Entry 4BER (X-ray diffraction, 2.60 A resolution); this record covers chain A.

== Chain A ==
Protein: Phosphocholine transferase ankx
Organism: Legionella pneumophila
Notes: EC 2.7.1.-; fragment: fic and ankyrin repeats domains, residues 2-484
UniProt: Q5ZXN6 (ANKX_LEGPH); numbering as in UniProt (aligned over 2-484)
Chain sequence (484 residues; row label = number of the first residue in the row):
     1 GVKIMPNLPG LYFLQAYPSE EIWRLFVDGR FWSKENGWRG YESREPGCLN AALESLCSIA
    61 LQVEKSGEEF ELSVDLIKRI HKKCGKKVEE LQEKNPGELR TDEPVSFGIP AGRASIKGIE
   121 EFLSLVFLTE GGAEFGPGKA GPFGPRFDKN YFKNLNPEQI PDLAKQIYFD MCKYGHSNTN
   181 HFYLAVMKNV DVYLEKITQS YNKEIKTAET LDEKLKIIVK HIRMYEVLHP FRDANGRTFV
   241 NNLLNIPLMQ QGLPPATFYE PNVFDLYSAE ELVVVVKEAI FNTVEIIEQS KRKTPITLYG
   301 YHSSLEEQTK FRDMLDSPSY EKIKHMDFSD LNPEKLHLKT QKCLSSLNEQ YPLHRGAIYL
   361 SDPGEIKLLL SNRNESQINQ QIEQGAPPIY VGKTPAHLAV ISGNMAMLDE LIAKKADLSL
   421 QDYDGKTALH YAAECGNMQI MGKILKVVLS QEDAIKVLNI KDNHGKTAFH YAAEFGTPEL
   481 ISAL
Disordered / not traced: 329-330, 478-484
Construct notes: expression tag (1); engineered mutation Pro247 (Leu in Q5ZXN6)
UniProt features mapped onto this chain:
  - mutagenesis: His229 (H229A: Abolishes phosphocholine transferase activity)
Small-molecule neighbours: cytidine-5'-monophosphate (C5P): Asp28, Arg30, Phe31, Tyr41, Arg44, Glu45, Cys48, Asp233, Ala234, Asn235, Gly236, Arg237, Pro261, Asn262
From the paper describing this entry:
  - binding site for cytidine-5'-monophosphate: Tyr41
  - mutagenesis - H229A, D233A, R237E: decreased catalytic activity on auto-phosphocholination
  - catalytic residues: His229
  - mutagenesis - Y41A, F107G, E226A, H229A, D233A, R237E, D265A: decreased catalytic activity on Rab1 phosphocholination
  - catalytic residues: Arg237 (proposed by the authors, not directly observed)

== Overview ==
Chain A binds cytidine-5'-monophosphate. UniProt lists one mutagenesis site. From the paper: catalytic
residues His229 and Arg237; Y41A, F107G and E226A, among others, reduce catalytic activity on Rab1
phosphocholination; 7 substitutions were tested in all.
Chain A is Phosphocholine transferase ankx (Legionella pneumophila); the structure, Crystal structure of the
Legionella pneumophila FIC domain-containing effector AnkX protein in complex with cytidine monophosphate, was
determined by X-ray diffraction together with 4BEP and 4BES from the same study.
